Entry 8IK3 (electron microscopy, 3.30 A resolution); this record covers chains B and C of the 8 polymer chains in the assembly.

# Chain B (and C)
Molecule: Stimulator of interferon genes protein, Immune protein Tsi3
Organism: Homo sapiens
Notes: chain C of this document is another copy of the same molecule, construct and numbering; everything in this record applies to it too
UniProt: chimeric construct of Q86WV6, Q9HYC4: residues 1-379 from Q86WV6 (STING_HUMAN) positions 1-379 (same numbers); residues 388-511 from Q9HYC4 positions 22-145 (UniProt number = residue number - 366)
Amino-acid sequence (521 residues; each row starts with the number of its first residue):
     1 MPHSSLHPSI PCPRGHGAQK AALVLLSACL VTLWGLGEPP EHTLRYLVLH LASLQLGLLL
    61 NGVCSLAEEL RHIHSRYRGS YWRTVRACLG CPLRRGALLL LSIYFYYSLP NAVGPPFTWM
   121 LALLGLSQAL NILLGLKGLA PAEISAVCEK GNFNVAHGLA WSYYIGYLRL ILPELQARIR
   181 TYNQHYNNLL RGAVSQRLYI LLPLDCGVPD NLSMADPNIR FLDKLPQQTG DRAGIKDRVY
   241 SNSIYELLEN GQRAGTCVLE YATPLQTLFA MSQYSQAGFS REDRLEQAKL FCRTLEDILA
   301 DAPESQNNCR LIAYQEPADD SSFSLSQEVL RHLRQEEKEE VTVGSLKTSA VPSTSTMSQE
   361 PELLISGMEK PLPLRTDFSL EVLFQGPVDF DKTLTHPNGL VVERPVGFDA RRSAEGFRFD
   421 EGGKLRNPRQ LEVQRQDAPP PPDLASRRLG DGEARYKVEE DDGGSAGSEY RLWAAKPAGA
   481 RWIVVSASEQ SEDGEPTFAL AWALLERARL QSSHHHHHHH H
Disordered / not traced: 1-3, 109-115, 338-521 (chain C: 1-3, 109-115, 337-521)
Construct notes: conflict Arg-232 (His in Q86WV6); linker (380-387); expression tag (512-521)
Residues lining bound ligands: cGAMP (1SY): Ser-162, Tyr-163, Gly-166, Tyr-167, Arg-232, Ile-235, Arg-238, Val-239, Tyr-240, Glu-260, Thr-263, Pro-264, Thr-267
Swiss-Prot annotation at these positions:
  - region: Glu-340 to Ser-379 (C-terminal tail (CTT))
  - motif: Leu-363 to Ser-366 (pLxIS motif)
  - binding site (2',3'-cGAMP): Ser-162, Tyr-167, Arg-238, Thr-263
  - binding site (3',3'-c-di-GMP): Ser-162, Tyr-167, Arg-238 to Ser-241, Thr-263
  - binding site (2',3'-cUAMP): Tyr-167, Arg-238, Thr-263
  - modified residue: Thr-229 (Phosphothreonine), Ser-241 (Phosphoserine), Thr-354 (Phosphothreonine), Ser-355 (Phosphoserine), Thr-356 (Phosphothreonine), Ser-358 (Phosphoserine), Ser-366 (Phosphoserine)
  - lipidation (S-palmitoyl cysteine): Cys-88, Cys-91
  - cross-link (Glycyl lysine isopeptide (Lys-Gly)): Lys-20 (interchain with G-Cter in ubiquitin), Lys-150 (interchain with G-Cter in ubiquitin), Lys-236 (interchain with G-Cter in ubiquitin), Lys-338 (interchain with G-Cter in SUMO)
  - binding site (Ca(2+)): Glu-492

# Interface between chain B and chain C
Contacting residue pairs - 10 pairs, chain B then chain C:
  Ser-272(B) / Ser-275(C)
  Gln-273(B) / Gln-273(C)
  Gln-273(B) / Tyr-274(C)
  Gln-273(B) / Ser-275(C)  hydrogen bond (backbone-backbone)
  Tyr-274(B) / Gln-273(C)
  Tyr-274(B) / Ser-275(C)
  Ser-275(B) / Ser-272(C)
  Ser-275(B) / Gln-273(C)  hydrogen bond (backbone-backbone)
  Ser-275(B) / Tyr-274(C)
  Arg-281(B) / Gln-276(C)
Also at the interface, not in a pair above, chain B (6 interface residues in all): Gln-276
Also at the interface, not in a pair above, chain C (6 interface residues in all): Arg-281

# Overview
The chain B/chain C interface involves 6 residues from each chain, with 2 hydrogen bonds. Its one hydrogen
bond, Gln-273(B)/Ser-275(C), is backbone to backbone. Chain B binds cGAMP.
Both chains are Stimulator of interferon genes protein, Immune protein Tsi3 (Homo sapiens). Entry 8IK3
(Structure of Stimulator of interferon genes/ligand complex) was determined by electron microscopy, deposited
together with 8IK0.
